PDB entry 8JXM | electron microscopy, 3.49 A resolution | chains K and C of the 12 polymer chains in the assembly

[Chain K (and C)]
Protein: Methylcrotonoyl-CoA carboxylase beta chain, mitochondrial
From: Homo sapiens
Notes: EC 6.4.1.4; chain C of this document is another copy of the same molecule, construct and numbering; everything in this record applies to it too
UniProt: Q9HCC0 (MCCB_HUMAN); residue numbers follow UniProt; this construct covers 1-563
Chain sequence (563 residues; each row starts with the number of its first residue):
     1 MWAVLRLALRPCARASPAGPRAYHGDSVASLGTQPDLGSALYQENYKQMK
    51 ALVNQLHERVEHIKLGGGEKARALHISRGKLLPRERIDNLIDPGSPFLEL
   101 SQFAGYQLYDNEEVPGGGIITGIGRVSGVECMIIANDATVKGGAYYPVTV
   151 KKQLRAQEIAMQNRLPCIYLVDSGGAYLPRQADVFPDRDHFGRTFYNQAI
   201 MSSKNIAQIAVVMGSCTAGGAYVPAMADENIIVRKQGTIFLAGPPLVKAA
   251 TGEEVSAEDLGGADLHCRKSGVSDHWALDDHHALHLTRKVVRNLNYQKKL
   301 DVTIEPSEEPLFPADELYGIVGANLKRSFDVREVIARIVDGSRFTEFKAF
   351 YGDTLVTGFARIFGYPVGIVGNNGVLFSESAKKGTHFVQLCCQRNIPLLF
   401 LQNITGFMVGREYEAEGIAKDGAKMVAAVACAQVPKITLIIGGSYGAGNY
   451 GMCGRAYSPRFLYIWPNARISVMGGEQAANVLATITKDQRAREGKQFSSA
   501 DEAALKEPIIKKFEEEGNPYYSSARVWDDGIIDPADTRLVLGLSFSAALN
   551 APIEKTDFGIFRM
Not modelled in the structure: 1-22 (chain C: 1-22, 240-260)
UniProt features mapped onto this chain:
  - region: R343 to N372 (Acyl-CoA binding)
  - modified residue: K70 (N6-acetyllysine), K141 (N6-succinyllysine), K495 (N6-acetyllysine), K511 (N6-acetyllysine)
  - natural variant: S39 (S39F: In MCC2D), G68 (G68V: In MCC2D; uncertain significance), E99 (E99Q: In MCC2D), S101 (S101F: In MCC2D), G105 (G105R: In MCC2D; uncertain significance), G118 (deletion: In MCC2D), C131 (C131F: In MCC2D), T139 (T139I: In MCC2D), Y146 (Y146N: In MCC2D), K152 (K152T: In MCC2D), R155 (R155Q: In MCC2D; R155W: In MCC2D), N163 (N163D: In MCC2D; uncertain significance), 42 further natural variant entries in UniProt
Small-molecule neighbours:
  - BTI (5-(hexahydro-2-oxo-1H-thieno[3,4-d]imidazol-6-yl)pentanal): A218, L241, L246
  - TW3 (S-[2-[3-[[(2R)-4-[[[(2S,3S,4S,5S)-5-(6-aminopurin-9-yl)-4-oxidanyl-3-phosphonooxy-oxolan-2-yl]methoxy-oxidanyl-phosphoryl]oxy-oxidanyl-phosphoryl]oxy-3,3-dimethyl-2-oxidanyl-butanoyl]amino]propanoylamino]ethyl] 3-methylbut-2-enethioate), molecule 1: R78, K141, G142, A144, G174, G175, A176, Y177, L178, P179, F185, F191, S215, T217, A218, G219, L246
  - TW3, molecule 2: G446, A447, Y450, V472, I485, Q489
Reported in the primary citation:
  - mutagenesis - L241R, A242F: decreased catalytic activity on TW3
  - catalytic residues: F407, A447 (proposed by the authors, not directly observed)

[How chain K and chain C interact]
Residue-residue contacts (122; chain K residue first):
  K70(K) with E493(C), salt bridge
  L74(K) with R492(C)
  K151(K) with D187(C), salt bridge
  E158(K) with R188(C), salt bridge
  L178(K) with L482(C), hydrophobic
  P179(K) with K512(C)
  Q181(K) with V472(C), hydrogen bond (side chain-backbone); E516(C), hydrogen bond
  A182(K) with W527(C)
  F185(K) with G446(C); N449(C); Y450(C), hydrogen bond (backbone-side chain); S471(C); V472(C)
  P186(K) with W527(C), hydrophobic
  D187(K) with K151(C), salt bridge; A456(C); W527(C), hydrogen bond
  R188(K) with E158(C), salt bridge; D189(C), salt bridge; R455(C); A456(C)
  D189(K) with D189(C)
  F191(K) with Y450(C)
  G192(K) with Y450(C), hydrogen bond (backbone-side chain); A456(C); Y457(C)
  R193(K) with A456(C), hydrogen bond (side chain-backbone); S458(C), hydrogen bond
  F195(K) with Y450(C), hydrophobic; Y457(C)
  Y196(K) with A430(C), hydrophobic; Y457(C), hydrophobic
  A199(K) with C431(C)
  I200(K) with A430(C)
  S202(K) with I560(C)
  S203(K) with C431(C); D557(C); G559(C)
  Y222(K) with F407(C); G422(C); A423(C); A447(C)
  A225(K) with A423(C), hydrophobic; R562(C), hydrogen bond (backbone-side chain)
  M226(K) with A423(C), hydrophobic; V426(C), hydrophobic
  A227(K) with R562(C), hydrogen bond (backbone-side chain)
  D228(K) with R562(C), hydrogen bond (backbone-side chain)
  N230(K) with R562(C), hydrogen bond
  L241(K) with E414(C), hydrogen bond (backbone-side chain); I418(C), hydrophobic; A419(C), hydrophobic
  A242(K) with V409(C), hydrophobic
  P245(K) with T484(C); I485(C), hydrophobic
  L246(K) with V481(C), hydrophobic
  V247(K) with V409(C), hydrophobic
  A249(K) with Q477(C), hydrogen bond (backbone-side chain); N480(C); V481(C), hydrophobic
  A250(K) with Q477(C)
  T251(K) with V409(C)
  E253(K) with G410(C); R411(C), hydrogen bond (side chain-backbone); E412(C)
  V255(K) with R411(C)
  D259(K) with R411(C), salt bridge
  L260(K) with G410(C); R411(C); E414(C)
  S270(K) with E414(C), hydrogen bond (side chain-backbone); A415(C), hydrogen bond (side chain-backbone); K420(C), hydrogen bond (backbone-side chain)
  V272(K) with R562(C), hydrogen bond (backbone-side chain)
  D274(K) with R562(C), salt bridge
  E416(K) with G261(C); H266(C), salt bridge; S270(C), hydrogen bond
  A419(K) with A221(C), hydrophobic
  K420(K) with S270(C)
  G422(K) with Y222(C)
  A423(K) with Y222(C); A225(C), hydrophobic; M226(C)
  V426(K) with M226(C), hydrophobic
  A430(K) with Y196(C), hydrophobic
  G446(K) with F185(C)
  A447(K) with Y222(C)
  N449(K) with F185(C)
  Y450(K) with F185(C), hydrogen bond (side chain-backbone); F191(C); G192(C); F195(C), hydrophobic
  R455(K) with R188(C)
  A456(K) with R188(C); G192(C); R193(C), hydrogen bond (backbone-side chain)
  Y457(K) with G192(C); F195(C); Y196(C), hydrophobic
  S458(K) with R193(C), hydrogen bond
  S471(K) with Q181(C); F185(C)
  V472(K) with Q181(C), hydrogen bond (backbone-side chain); F185(C), hydrophobic
  L482(K) with L178(C), hydrophobic
  K512(K) with L178(C)
  F513(K) with Q181(C)
  E516(K) with Q181(C); A182(C)
  W527(K) with A182(C); P186(C), hydrophobic; D187(C), hydrogen bond
  D557(K) with S203(C)
  I560(K) with S202(C)
  R562(K) with A225(C), hydrogen bond (side chain-backbone); A227(C), hydrogen bond (side chain-backbone); D228(C), hydrogen bond (side chain-backbone); N230(C); V272(C), hydrogen bond (side chain-backbone); D274(C), salt bridge
Other interface residues (no listed pair), chain K (85 interface residues in all): R180, P224, E229, F240, K269, G271, A427, C431, Y445, I470, M473, A478, V481, E493, Y521, F558, G559
Other interface residues (no listed pair), chain C (89 interface residues in all): K70, P179, R180, H190, A199, I200, P224, E229, L265, G271, E416, G417, A427, Y445, I470, M473, Q489, F513, Y521, F558

[Summary]
85 residues of chain K face 89 of chain C across their interface; the contacts include 28 hydrogen bonds and
10 salt bridges. Among the polar pairs are K70(K)-E493(C), K151(K)-D187(C) and E158(K)-R188(C). The paper
reports catalytic residues F407(K) and A447(K); L241R and A242F of chain K reduce catalytic activity on TW3.
Chain K and chain C are both Methylcrotonoyl-CoA carboxylase beta chain, mitochondrial (Homo sapiens); the
structure, Human 3-methylcrotonyl-CoA carboxylase in BCCP-H2 state with MCoA, was determined by electron
microscopy (same publication as 7YBU, 8J4Z, 8J78, 8J7D, 8JAK, 8JAW and 3 further entries).
